PDB entry 4YXW | X-ray diffraction, 3.10 A resolution | chains E and G of the 9 polymer chains in the assembly

[Chain E]
Molecule: ATP synthase subunit beta, mitochondrial
From: Bos taurus
Notes: EC 3.6.3.14
Reference sequence: P00829 (ATPB_BOVIN); residues -3 to 478 here correspond to UniProt positions 47-528 (UniProt number = residue number + 50)
Chain sequence (482 residues; row label = number of the first residue in the row; numbers below 1 keep their minus sign (Ala-3 is residue -3)):
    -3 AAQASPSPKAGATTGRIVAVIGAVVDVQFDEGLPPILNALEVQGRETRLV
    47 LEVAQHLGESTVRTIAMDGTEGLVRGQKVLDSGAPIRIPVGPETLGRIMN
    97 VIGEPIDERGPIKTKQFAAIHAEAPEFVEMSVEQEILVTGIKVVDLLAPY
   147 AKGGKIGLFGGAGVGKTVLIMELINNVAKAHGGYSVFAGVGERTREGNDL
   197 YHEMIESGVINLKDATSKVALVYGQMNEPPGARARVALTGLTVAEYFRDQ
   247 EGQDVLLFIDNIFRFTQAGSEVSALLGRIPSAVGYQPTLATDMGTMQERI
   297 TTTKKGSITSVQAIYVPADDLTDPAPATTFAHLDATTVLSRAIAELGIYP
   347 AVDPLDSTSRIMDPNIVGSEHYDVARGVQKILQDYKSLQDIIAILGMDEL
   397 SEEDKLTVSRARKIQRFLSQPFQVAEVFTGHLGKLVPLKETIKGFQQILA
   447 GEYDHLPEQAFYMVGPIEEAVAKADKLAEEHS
Disordered / not traced: -3 to 8, 388-395, 475-478
Ligand contacts: Monothiophosphate (TS6): Lys162, Arg189, Glu192, Asp256, Asn257, Arg260, Ala309
Swiss-Prot annotation at these positions:
  - binding site (ADP): Gly159, Val160, Gly161, Lys162, Thr163, Val164
  - binding site (ATP): Gly159, Gly161, Lys162, Thr163, Val164, Arg189
  - binding site (phosphate): Gly159, Val160, Gly161, Lys162, Thr163
  - binding site (Mg(2+)): Thr163, Glu188
  - modified residue: Lys74 (N6-acetyllysine), Lys111 (N6-acetyllysine), Lys148 (N6-acetyllysine), Lys209 (N6-acetyllysine), Lys214 (N6-acetyllysine), Thr262 (Phosphothreonine), Ser365 (Phosphoserine), Lys376 (N6-acetyllysine), Ser383 (Phosphoserine), Lys430 (N6-acetyllysine), Lys435 (N6-acetyllysine), Lys472 (N6-acetyllysine)
  - glycosylation: Ser56 (O-linked (GlcNAc) serine)
From the paper describing this entry:
  - binding site for Monothiophosphate: Lys162, Arg189, Asp256, Asn257, Arg260
  - conformationally variable residues (side-chain flip): Glu188

[Chain G]
Molecule: ATP synthase subunit gamma, mitochondrial
From: Bos taurus
Reference sequence: P05631 (ATPG_BOVIN); residues 1-273 here correspond to UniProt positions 26-298 (UniProt number = residue number + 25)
Chain sequence (273 residues; each row starts with the number of its first residue):
     1 ATLKDITRRLKSIKNIQKITKSMKMVAAAKYARAERELKPARVYGVGSLA
    51 LYEKADIKTPEDKKKHLIIGVSSDRGLCGAIHSSVAKQMKSEAANLAAAG
   101 KEVKIIGVGDKIRSILHRTHSDQFLVTFKEVGRRPPTFGDASVIALELLN
   151 SGYEFDEGSIIFNRFRSVISYKTEEKPIFSLDTISSAESMSIYDDIDADV
   201 LRNYQEYSLANIIYYSLKESTTSEQSARMTAMDNASKNASEMIDKLTLTF
   251 NRTRQAVITKELIEIISGAAALD
Disordered / not traced: 50-66, 97-106, 149-158, 174-195, 273
Swiss-Prot annotation at these positions:
  - modified residue: Lys14 (N6-acetyllysine), Lys24 (N6-succinyllysine), Lys30 (N6-acetyllysine), Lys90 (N6-acetyllysine), Ser121 (Phosphoserine), Lys129 (N6-acetyllysine), Lys172 (N6-acetyllysine), Lys245 (N6-succinyllysine)

[How chain E and chain G interact]
Contacting residue pairs - 18 pairs, chain E then chain G:
  Ile275(E) - Ile266(G)  hydrophobic
  Pro276(E) - Leu262(G)  hydrophobic
  Pro276(E) - Ile266(G)
  Ala278(E) - Thr259(G)
  Val279(E) - Gln255(G)
  Val279(E) - Ile258(G)  hydrophobic
  Val279(E) - Thr259(G)  hydrogen bond (backbone-side chain)
  Gly280(E) - Leu262(G)
  Ala314(E) - Arg254(G)
  Asp316(E) - Asn251(G)  hydrogen bond
  Asp316(E) - Arg254(G)  salt bridge
  Asp316(E) - Gln255(G)  hydrogen bond
  Thr318(E) - Gln255(G)
  Asp319(E) - Arg254(G)  salt bridge
  Asp319(E) - Gln255(G)
  Pro320(E) - Gln255(G)
  Asp386(E) - Lys21(G)  salt bridge
  Asp386(E) - Met25(G)
Also at the interface, not in a pair above, chain E (12 interface residues in all): Ser277
Also at the interface, not in a pair above, chain G (10 interface residues in all): Leu248

[Summary]
The interface between chain E and chain G involves 12 residues on one side and 10 on the other; the contacts
include 3 hydrogen bonds and 3 salt bridges. Among the polar pairs are Asp316(E)-Arg254(G),
Asp319(E)-Arg254(G) and Asp386(E)-Lys21(G). The paper reports a binding site for Monothiophosphate at
Lys162(E), Arg189(E) and Asp256(E) among others; conformational variability at Glu188(E).
Here chain E is ATP synthase subunit beta, mitochondrial and chain G is ATP synthase subunit gamma,
mitochondrial, both from Bos taurus. Entry 4YXW (Bovine heart mitochondrial F1-ATPase inhibited by AMP-PNP and
ADP in the presence of thiophosphate) was determined by X-ray diffraction together with 4Z1M from the same
study.
